Entry 3DN9 (X-ray diffraction, 2.28 A resolution); this record covers chains A and B of the 6 polymer chains in the assembly.

# Chain A (and B)
Name: CcmK1 C-terminal deletion mutant
Source organism: Synechocystis sp
Notes: fragment: C-terminal  deletion; chain B of this document is another copy of the same molecule, construct and numbering; everything in this record applies to it too
Reference sequence: P72760 (CCMK1_SYNY3); numbering as in UniProt (aligned over 1-91)
Chain sequence (99 residues; row label = number of the first residue in the row):
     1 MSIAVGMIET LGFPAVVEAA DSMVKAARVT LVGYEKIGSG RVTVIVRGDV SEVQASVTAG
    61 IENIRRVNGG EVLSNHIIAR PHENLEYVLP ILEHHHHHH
Disordered / not traced: 1-2, 91-99 (chain B: 1-2, 93-99)
Construct notes: expression tag (92-99)
What the authors report for this chain:
  - binding site for sulfate ion: Lys-25, Ser-39, Arg-80

# How chain A and chain B interact
Residue-residue contacts (52):
  Leu-11(A) / Arg-41(B)
  Gly-12(A) / Glu-9(B)
  Gly-12(A) / Ile-37(B)
  Gly-12(A) / Arg-41(B)
  Phe-13(A) / Glu-9(B)
  Phe-13(A) / Glu-35(B)
  Phe-13(A) / Ile-37(B)
  Phe-13(A) / Thr-43(B)
  Phe-13(A) / Ile-45(B)  hydrophobic
  Phe-13(A) / Pro-90(B)
  Pro-14(A) / Met-7(B)
  Pro-14(A) / Glu-9(B)
  Pro-14(A) / Thr-43(B)
  Pro-14(A) / Ser-74(B)
  Val-17(A) / Met-7(B)  hydrophobic
  Val-17(A) / Ile-78(B)
  Val-17(A) / Leu-85(B)
  Glu-18(A) / His-76(B)  salt bridge
  Glu-18(A) / Ile-78(B)
  Ala-20(A) / Leu-85(B)
  Ala-20(A) / Leu-89(B)  hydrophobic
  Asp-21(A) / Ile-78(B)
  Asp-21(A) / Pro-81(B)
  Asp-21(A) / His-82(B)  hydrogen bond (side chain-backbone)
  Asp-21(A) / Leu-85(B)
  Val-24(A) / His-82(B)
  Val-24(A) / Asn-84(B)
  Val-24(A) / Leu-85(B)  hydrophobic
  Lys-25(A) / Arg-80(B)  hydrogen bond (side chain-backbone)
  Lys-25(A) / His-82(B)
  Thr-30(A) / Asn-84(B)
  Leu-31(A) / Asn-84(B)  hydrogen bond (backbone-side chain)
  Leu-31(A) / Leu-85(B)  hydrophobic
  Leu-31(A) / Val-88(B)
  Tyr-34(A) / Glu-35(B)  hydrogen bond
  Tyr-34(A) / Val-88(B)
  Tyr-34(A) / Leu-89(B)  hydrophobic
  Lys-36(A) / Glu-35(B)  salt bridge
  Lys-36(A) / Lys-36(B)  hydrogen bond (side chain-backbone)
  Gly-38(A) / Ile-37(B)
  Ser-39(A) / Ser-39(B)
  Gly-40(A) / Ile-37(B)  hydrogen bond (backbone-backbone)
  Gly-40(A) / Gly-38(B)  hydrogen bond (backbone-backbone)
  Gly-40(A) / Ser-39(B)
  Val-42(A) / Ile-37(B)  hydrophobic
  Arg-66(A) / His-76(B)
  Val-67(A) / Asn-75(B)
  Val-67(A) / His-76(B)
  Asn-68(A) / Ser-74(B)
  Asn-68(A) / Asn-75(B)  hydrogen bond (backbone-backbone)
  Gly-69(A) / Leu-73(B)
  Gly-69(A) / Ser-74(B)
Other interface residues (no listed pair), chain A (26 interface residues in all): Val-29, Gly-33, Arg-41, Val-44

# Overview
Chain A and chain B form an interface of 26 and 23 residues respectively; the contacts include 8 hydrogen
bonds and 2 salt bridges. Among the polar pairs are Glu-18(A)/His-76(B), Lys-36(A)/Glu-35(B) and
Asp-21(A)/His-82(B). From the paper: a binding site for sulfate ion at Lys-25(A), Ser-39(A) and Arg-80(A).
Chain A and chain B are both CcmK1 C-terminal deletion mutant (Synechocystis sp); the structure, Carboxysome
Subunit, CcmK1 C-terminal deletion mutant, was determined by X-ray diffraction (same publication as 3CIM and
3DNC).
